PDB entry 6TVC | X-ray diffraction, 1.84 A resolution | chains A and F of the 6 polymer chains in the assembly

== Chain A ==
Name: Haemagglutinin HA1
From: Influenza A virus
UniProtKB: A0A0A7HR51 (A0A0A7HR51_9INFA); residues 1-318 here correspond to UniProt positions 10-327 (UniProt number = residue number + 9)
Amino-acid sequence (319 residues; row label = number of the first residue in the row; numbering starts at 0):
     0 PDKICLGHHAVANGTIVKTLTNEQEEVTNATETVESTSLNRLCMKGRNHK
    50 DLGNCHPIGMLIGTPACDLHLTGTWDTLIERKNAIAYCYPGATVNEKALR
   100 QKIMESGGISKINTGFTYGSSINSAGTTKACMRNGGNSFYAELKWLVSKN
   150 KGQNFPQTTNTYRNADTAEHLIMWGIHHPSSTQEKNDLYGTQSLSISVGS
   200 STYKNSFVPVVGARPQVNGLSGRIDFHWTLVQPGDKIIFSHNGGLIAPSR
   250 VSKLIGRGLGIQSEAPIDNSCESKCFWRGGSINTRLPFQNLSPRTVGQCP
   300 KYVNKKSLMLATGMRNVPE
Construct notes: expression tag (0); conflict K96 (Glu105 in A0A0A7HR51), S205 (Asn214 in A0A0A7HR51), I237 (Thr246 in A0A0A7HR51)
Disulfides: C42-C270, C54-C66, C87-C130, C274-C298
Covalently attached groups: N-acetylglucosamine (NAG) linked to N28

== Chain F ==
Name: Haemagglutinin HA2
From: Influenza A virus
UniProtKB: A0A0A7HR51 (A0A0A7HR51_9INFA); residues 1-172 here correspond to UniProt positions 333-504 (UniProt number = residue number + 332)
Amino-acid sequence (172 residues; numbered 1 to 172; the number before each row is that of its first residue):
     1 GLFGAIAGFIENGWEGMVDGWYGFRHQNAQGTGQAADYKSTQAAIDQITG
    51 KLNRIIKKTNTEFESIESEFSEIDHQIGNVINWTKDSITDIWTYQAELLV
   101 AMENQHTIDMADSEMLNLYERVRKQLRQNAEEDGKGCFEIYHACDDSCME
   151 SIRNNTYNHSQYREEALLNRLN
Construct notes: conflict N158 (Asp490 in A0A0A7HR51)
Disulfides: C144-C148
Covalently attached groups: N-acetylglucosamine (NAG) linked to N154

== Chain A / chain F interface ==
Pairs across the interface (5):
  K96(A) - Q76(F)
  A97(A) - H75(F)
  Q100(A) - N79(F)
  E104(A) - N79(F)  hydrogen bond
  K300(A) - D90(F)  salt bridge
Also at the interface, not in a pair above, chain A (6 interface residues in all): F287
Also at the interface, not in a pair above, chain F (5 interface residues in all): Y94

== Summary ==
Chain A and chain F form an interface of 6 and 5 residues respectively, with 1 hydrogen bond and 1 salt
bridge. Among the polar pairs are K300(A)-D90(F) and E104(A)-N79(F). Covalently linked N-acetylglucosamine: at
N28(A). N-acetylglucosamine is covalently linked to N154(F).
Here chain A is Haemagglutinin HA1 and chain F is Haemagglutinin HA2, both from Influenza A virus. Entry 6TVC
(Crystal structure of the haemagglutinin from a transmissible H10N7 seal influenza virus isolated in
Netherland) was determined by X-ray diffraction together with 6TJW, 6TJY, 6TVA, 6TVB, 6TVD, 6TVF and 9 further
entries from the same study.
